PDB entry 7X5V | electron microscopy, 2.83 A resolution | chains C and D of the 5 polymer chains in the assembly

== Chain C (and D) ==
Protein: ion channel, GFP-TwinStrep
Source organism: Emiliania huxleyi
Notes: chain D of this document is another copy of the same molecule, construct and numbering; everything in this record applies to it too
Amino-acid sequence (815 residues; each row starts with the number of its first residue):
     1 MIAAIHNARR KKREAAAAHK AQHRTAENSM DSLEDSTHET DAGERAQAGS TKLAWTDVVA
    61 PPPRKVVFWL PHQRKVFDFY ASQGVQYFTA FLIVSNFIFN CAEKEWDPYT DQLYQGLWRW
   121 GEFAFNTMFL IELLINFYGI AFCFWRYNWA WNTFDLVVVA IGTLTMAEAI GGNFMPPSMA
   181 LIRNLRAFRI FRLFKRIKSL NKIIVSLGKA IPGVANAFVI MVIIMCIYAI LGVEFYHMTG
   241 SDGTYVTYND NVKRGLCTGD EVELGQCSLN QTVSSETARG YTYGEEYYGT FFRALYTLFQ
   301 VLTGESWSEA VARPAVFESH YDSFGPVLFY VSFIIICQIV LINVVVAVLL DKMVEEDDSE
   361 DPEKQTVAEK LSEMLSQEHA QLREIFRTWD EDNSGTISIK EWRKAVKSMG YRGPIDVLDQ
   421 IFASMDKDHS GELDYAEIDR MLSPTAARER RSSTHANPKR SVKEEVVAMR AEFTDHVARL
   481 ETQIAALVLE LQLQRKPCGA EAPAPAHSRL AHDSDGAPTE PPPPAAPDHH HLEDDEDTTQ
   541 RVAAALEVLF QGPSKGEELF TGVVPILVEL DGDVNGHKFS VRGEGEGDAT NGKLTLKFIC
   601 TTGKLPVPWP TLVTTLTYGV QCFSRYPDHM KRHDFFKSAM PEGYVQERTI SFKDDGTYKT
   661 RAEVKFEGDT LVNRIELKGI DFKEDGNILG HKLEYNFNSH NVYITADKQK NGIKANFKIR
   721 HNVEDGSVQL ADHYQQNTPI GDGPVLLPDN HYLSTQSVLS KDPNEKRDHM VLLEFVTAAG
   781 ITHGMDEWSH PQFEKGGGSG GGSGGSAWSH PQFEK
Disordered / not traced: 1-68, 359-815

== Chain C / chain D interface ==
Contacting residue pairs (84; chain C residue first):
  F97(C) with C226(D), hydrophobic; I227(D); I230(D), hydrophobic
  C101(C) with I230(D), hydrophobic; F291(D), hydrophobic
  K104(C) with I230(D); V233(D); T290(D); F291(D), hydrogen bond (backbone-backbone)
  E105(C) with T290(D), hydrogen bond; F291(D); F292(D), hydrogen bond (side chain-backbone)
  P108(C) with V233(D), hydrophobic; H237(D); G289(D)
  L181(C) with F235(D), hydrophobic
  N184(C) with E234(D); F235(D)
  A187(C) with I227(D)
  F188(C) with I227(D), hydrophobic; L231(D), hydrophobic
  I190(C) with I227(D), hydrophobic
  F191(C) with I227(D), hydrophobic
  F194(C) with I223(D), hydrophobic
  S199(C) with N216(D)
  L200(C) with N216(D); I220(D)
  I203(C) with N216(D); A217(D); I220(D), hydrophobic
  I204(C) with I220(D), hydrophobic
  H237(C) with R254(D), hydrogen bond (backbone-side chain)
  M238(C) with R254(D); L256(D), hydrophobic
  S241(C) with L256(D)
  A278(C) with Y245(D); V273(D)
  R279(C) with Y245(D); T247(D); Q271(D); V273(D); E309(D), salt bridge; R313(D)
  G280(C) with Q271(D)
  Y281(C) with T247(D); Y248(D), hydrogen bond (side chain-backbone); Q271(D); F317(D), hydrophobic
  T282(C) with R254(D)
  E285(C) with N249(D); D250(D), hydrogen bond (side chain-backbone); R254(D)
  E286(C) with R313(D), salt bridge; F317(D)
  Y287(C) with E309(D), hydrogen bond; R313(D)
  R293(C) with F317(D)
  Y296(C) with W307(D); S308(D), hydrogen bond; A312(D); R313(D)
  T297(C) with R313(D)
  F299(C) with W307(D), hydrophobic; V331(D), hydrophobic; I334(D), hydrophobic
  Q300(C) with W307(D); S308(D); E309(D), hydrogen bond; R313(D), hydrogen bond
  T303(C) with W307(D), hydrogen bond; I334(D)
  E305(C) with G304(D); S306(D); W307(D); S308(D), hydrogen bond (side chain-backbone); E309(D), hydrogen bond (side chain-backbone)
  S306(C) with E309(D)
  A310(C) with E309(D)
  V346(C) with I339(D), hydrophobic; N343(D)
  L349(C) with V340(D), hydrophobic
  L350(C) with N343(D); A347(D), hydrophobic
  M353(C) with V344(D), hydrophobic
Other interface residues (no listed pair), chain C (48 interface residues in all): N100, T110, L193, L207, F218, G284, G289, V311
Other interface residues (no listed pair), chain D (46 interface residues in all): N251, P314, V316, I335, Q338, L341

== In short ==
The interface between chain C and chain D involves 48 residues on one side and 46 on the other, with 13
hydrogen bonds and 2 salt bridges. Polar contacts include R279(C)-E309(D), E286(C)-R313(D) and
E105(C)-T290(D).
Both chains are ion channel, GFP-TwinStrep (Emiliania huxleyi). Entry 7X5V (NaVEh Sodium channel, and NaVEh
from the coccolithophore Emiliania huxleyi) was determined by electron microscopy.
